PDB entry 5TK6 | X-ray diffraction, 1.92 A resolution | chain A

Chain A:
Name: OxsA protein
From: Bacillus megaterium
UniProt: O24769 (O24769_BACME); residues 1-194 here = UniProt positions 1-194
Sequence (194 residues; row label = number of the first residue in the row):
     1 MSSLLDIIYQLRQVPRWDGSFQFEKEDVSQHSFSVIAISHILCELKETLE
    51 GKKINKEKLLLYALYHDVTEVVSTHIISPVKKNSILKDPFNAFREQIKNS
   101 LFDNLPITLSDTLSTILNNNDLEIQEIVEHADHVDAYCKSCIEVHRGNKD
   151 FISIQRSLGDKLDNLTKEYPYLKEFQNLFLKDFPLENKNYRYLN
Not modelled in the structure: 1, 193-194
Ion coordination: Mg2+ site 1: D67, D132; Mg2+ site 2: D132 (together with oxetanocin A diphosphate)
Ligand contacts: oxetanocin A diphosphate (7D3; [(2S,3R,4R)-4-(6-amino-9H-purin-9-yl)-3-(hydroxymethyl)oxetan-2-yl]methyl trihydrogen diphosphate): R16, W17, S20, H75, I77, S78, P79, K81, K82, D132, H133, A136, I154, S157, L158, K161
UniProt features mapped onto this chain:
  - binding site (4'-phosphooxetanocin A): R16, W17, H75, S78, K81
  - binding site (oxetanocin A): W17, H75, S78
  - binding site (Mg(2+)): H31, H66, D67, D132
From the paper describing this entry:
  - conformationally variable residues (order/disorder transition): I76 to I97
  - Mg2+ coordination: H66, D132
  - binding site for oxetanocin A diphosphate: H75, S78
  - specificity-determining residues: W17 (citing earlier work)
  - catalytic residues: E70 (citing earlier work)

In short:
Chain A binds oxetanocin A diphosphate. D67 and D132 coordinate Mg2+ site 1. From UniProt: 5 residues binding
4'-phosphooxetanocin A, 3 oxetanocin A-binding residues and 4 Mg2+-binding residues. The paper reports the
catalytic residue E70; a binding site for oxetanocin A diphosphate at H75 and S78.
Chain A is OxsA protein (Bacillus megaterium); the structure, Structure of the HD-domain phosphohydrolase OxsA
with Oxetanocin-A diphosphate bound, was determined by X-ray diffraction (same publication as 5TK7, 5TK8, 5TK9
and 5TKA).
